Entry 7MSZ (electron microscopy, 3.10 A resolution); this record covers chains A and Q of the 55 polymer chains in the assembly.

== Chain A ==
Molecule: 23S rRNA
From: Mycobacterium tuberculosis (strain ATCC 25618 / H37Rv)
Sequence (3138 nucleotides; numbered 1 to 3138; the number before each row is that of its first residue):
     1 UUGUAAGUGUCUAAGGGCGCAUGGUGGAUGCCUUGGCAUCGAGAGCCGAU
    51 GAAGGACGUGGGAGGCUGCGAUAUGCCUCGGGGAGCUGUCAACCGAGCGU
   101 GGAUCCGAGGAUUUCCGAAUGGGGAAACCCAGCACGAGUGAUGUCGUGCU
   151 ACCCGCAUCUGAAUAUAUAGGGUGCGGGAGGGAACGCGGGGAAGUGAAAC
   201 AUCUCAGUACCCGUAGGAGGAGAAAACAAUUGUGAUUCCGCAAGUAGUGG
   251 CGAGCGAACGCGGAACAGGCUAAACCGCACGCAUGGGUAACCGGGUAGGG
   301 GUUGUGUGUGCGGGGUUGUGGGAGGAUAUGUCUCAGCGCUACCCGGCUGA
   351 GAGGCAGUCAGAAAGUGUCGUGGUUAGCGGAAGUGGCCUGGGAUGGUCUG
   401 CCGUAGACGGUGAGAGCCCGGUACGCGAAAACCCGGCACCUGCCUAGUAU
   451 CAAUUCCCGAGUAGCAGCGGGCCCGUGGAAUCCGCUGUGAAUCCGCCGGG
   501 ACCACCCGGUAAGCCUAAAUACUCCUCGAUGACCGAUAGCGGAUUAGUAC
   551 CGUGAGGGAAUGGUGAAAAGUACCCCGGGAGGGGAGUGAAAGAGUACCUG
   601 AAACCGUGUGCCUACAAUCCGUCAGAGCCUCCUUUUCCUCUCCGGAGGAG
   651 GGUGGUGAUGGCGUGCCUUUUGAAGAAUGAGCCUGCGAGUCAGGGACAUG
   701 UCGCAAGGUUAACCCGUGUGGGGUAGCCGCAGCGAAAGCGAGUCUGAAUA
   751 GGGCGACCCACACGCGCAUACGCGCGUGUGAAUAGUGGCGUGUUCUGGAC
   801 CCGAAGCGGAGUGAUCUACCCAUGGCCAGGGUGAAGCGCGGGUAAGACCG
   851 CGUGGAGGCCCGAACCCACUUAGGUUGAAGACUGAGGGGAUGAGCUGUGG
   901 GUAGGGGUGAAAGGCCAAUCAAACUCCGUGAUAGCUGGUUCUCCCCGAAA
   951 UGCAUUUAGGUGCAGCGUUGCGUGGUUCACCGCGGAGGUAGAGCUACUGG
  1001 AUGGCCGAUGGGCCCUACUAGGUUACUGACGUCAGCCAAACUCCGAAUGC
  1051 CGUGGUGUAAAGCGUGGCAGUGAGACGGCGGGGGAUAAGCUCCGUACGUC
  1101 GAAAGGGAAACAGCCCAGAUCGCCGGCUAAGGCCCCCAAGCGUGUGCUAA
  1151 GUGGGAAAGGAUGUGCAGUCGCAAAGACAACCAGGAGGUUGGCUUAGAAG
  1201 CAGCCACCCUUGAAAGAGUGCGUAAUAGCUCACUGGUCAAGUGAUUGUGC
  1251 GCCGAUAAUGUAGCGGGGCUCAAGCACACCGCCGAAGCCGCGGCACAUCC
  1301 ACCUUGUGGUGGGUGUGGGUAGGGGAGCGUCCCUCAUUCAGCGAAGCCAC
  1351 CGGGUGACCGGUGGUGGAGGGUGGGGGAGUGAGAAUGCAGGCAUGAGUAG
  1401 CGACAAGGCAAGUGAGAACCUUGCCCGCCGAAAGACCAAGGGUUCCUGGG
  1451 CCAGGCCAGUCCGCCCAGGGUGAGUCGGGACCUAAGGCGAGGCCGACAGG
  1501 CGUAGUCGAUGGACAACGGGUUGAUAUUCCCGUACCCGUGUGUGGGCGCC
  1551 CGUGACGAAUCAGCGGUACUAACCACCCAAAACCGGAUCGAUCACUCCCC
  1601 UUCGGGGGUGUGGAGUUCUGGGGCUGCGUGGGAACUUCGCUGGUAGUAGU
  1651 CAAGCGAAGGGGUGACGCAGGAAGGUAGCCGUACCAGUCAGUGGUAACAC
  1701 UGGGGCAAGCCGGUAGGGAGAGCGAUAGGCAAAUCCGUCGCUCACUAAUC
  1751 CUGAGAGGUGACGCAUAGCCGGUUGAGGCGAAUUCGGUGAUCCUCUGCUG
  1801 CCAAGAAAAGCCUCUAGCGAGCACACACACGGCCCGUACCCCAAACCGAC
  1851 ACAGGUGGUCAGGUAGAGCAUACCAAGGCGUACGAGAUAACUAUGGUUAA
  1901 GGAACUCGGCAAAAUGCCCCCGUAACUUCGGGAGAAGGGGGACCGGAAUA
  1951 UCGUGAACACCCUUGCGGUGGGAGCGGGAUCCGGUCGCAGAAACCAGUGA
  2001 GGAGCGACUGUUUACUAAAAACACAGGUCCGUGCGAAGUCGCAAGACGAU
  2051 GUAUACGGACUGACGCCUGCCCGGUGCUGGAAGGUUAAGAGGACCCGUUA
  2101 ACCCGCAAGGGUGAAGCGGAGAAUUUAAGCCCCAGUAAACGGCGGUGGUA
  2151 ACUAUAACCAUCCUAAGGUAGCGAAAUUCCUUGUCGGGUAAGUUCCGACC
  2201 UGCACGAAUGGCGUAACGACUUCUCAACUGUCUCAACCAUAGACUCGGCG
  2251 AAAUUGCACUACGAGUAAAGAUGCUCGUUACGCGCGGCAGGACGAAAAGA
  2301 CCCCGGGACCUUCACUACAACUUGGUAUUGAUGUUCGGUACGGUUUGUGU
  2351 AGGAUAGGUGGGAGACUGUGAAACCUCGACGCCAGUUGGGGCGGAGUCGU
  2401 UGUUGAAAUACCACUCUGAUCGUAUUGGGCAUCUAACCUCGAACCCUGAA
  2451 UCGGGUUUAGGGACAGUGCCUGGCGGGUAGUUUAACUGGGGCGGUUGCCU
  2501 CCUAAAAUGUAACGGAGGCGCCCAAAGGUUCCCUCAACCUGGACGGCAAU
  2551 CAGGUGGCGAGUGUAAAUGCACAAGGGAGCUUGACUGCGAGACUUACAAG
  2601 UCAAGCAGGGACGAAAGUCGGGAUUAGUGAUCCGGCACCCCCGAGUGGAA
  2651 GGGGUGUCGCUCAACGGAUAAAAGGUACCCCGGGGAUAACAGGCUGAUCU
  2701 UCCCCAAGAGUCCAUAUCGACGGGAUGGUUUGGCACCUCGAUGUCGGCUC
  2751 GUCGCAUCCUGGGGCUGGAGCAGGUCCCAAGGGUUGGGCUGUUCGCCCAU
  2801 UAAAGCGGCACGCGAGCUGGGUUUAGAACGUCGUGAGACAGUUCGGUCUC
  2851 UAUCCGCCGCGCGCGUCAGAAACUUGAGGAAACCUGUCCCUAGUACGAGA
  2901 GGACCGGGACGGACGAACCUCUGGUGCACCAGUUGUCCCGCCAGGGGCAC
  2951 CGCUGGAUAGCCACGUUCGGUCAGGAUAACCGCUGAAAGCAUCUAAGCGG
  3001 GAAACCUUCUCCAAGAUCAGGUUUCUCACCCACUUGGUGGGAUAAGGCCC
  3051 CCCGCAGAACACGGGUUCAAUAGGUCAGACCUGGAAGCUCAGUAAUGGGU
  3101 GUAGGGAACUGGUGCUAACCGGCCGAAAACUUACAACA
Unresolved in the structure: 1-4, 1013-1022, 3133-3138
Modified / non-standard residues: 5MU (5-methyluridine 5'-monophosphate) at position 2177; OMG (o2'-methylguanosine-5'-monophosphate) at position 2791
Bound ions: Mg2+ site 1: C31, G1370; Mg2+ site 2: C46, G217; Mg2+ site 3: G60, G65, U89; Mg2+ site 4 near U72 (its only coordinating residue here); Mg2+ site 5 near U120 (its only coordinating residue here); Mg2+ site 6: A162, U166; Mg2+ site 7 near A179 (its only coordinating residue here); Mg2+ site 8: G194, U2481; Mg2+ site 9: U195, U204; Mg2+ site 10: A199, C200; Mg2+ site 11 near G220 (its only coordinating residue here); Mg2+ site 12 near A224 (its only coordinating residue here); 155 more Mg2+ sites not listed
Residues lining bound ligands: N-formylmethionine (FME): G2299, A2300, C2301, A2689, U2823

== Chain Q ==
Molecule: 50S ribosomal protein L20
From: Mycobacterium tuberculosis (strain ATCC 25618 / H37Rv)
Reference sequence: P9WHC5 (RL20_MYCTU); residues 1-129 here = UniProt positions 1-129
Chain sequence (129 residues; numbered 1 to 129; the number before each row is that of its first residue):
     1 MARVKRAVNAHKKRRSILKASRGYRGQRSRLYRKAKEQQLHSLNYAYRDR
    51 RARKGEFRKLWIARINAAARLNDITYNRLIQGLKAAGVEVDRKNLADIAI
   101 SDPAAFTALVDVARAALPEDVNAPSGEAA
Unresolved in the structure: 1, 126-129

== How chain A and chain Q interact ==
Pairs across the interface (148):
  G17(A) - Arg25(Q)  hydrogen bond to the sugar
  C18(A) - Gly23(Q)  phosphate contact
  C18(A) - Tyr24(Q)  sugar contact
  C18(A) - Arg25(Q)  phosphate contact
  C18(A) - Gly26(Q)  hydrogen bond to the phosphate
  C18(A) - Arg30(Q)  salt bridge to the phosphate
  G19(A) - Arg22(Q)  phosphate contact
  G19(A) - Gly23(Q)  hydrogen bond to the phosphate
  C20(A) - Arg22(Q)  salt bridge to the phosphate
  U29(A) - Lys5(Q)  phosphate contact
  U29(A) - Ala7(Q)  sugar contact
  U29(A) - Val8(Q)  phosphate contact
  G30(A) - Lys5(Q)  salt bridge to the phosphate
  G30(A) - Val8(Q)  phosphate contact
  C533(A) - Ala2(Q)  phosphate contact
  C534(A) - Ala2(Q)  hydrogen bond to the phosphate
  C534(A) - Arg3(Q)  hydrogen bond to the phosphate
  G535(A) - Arg3(Q)  salt bridge to the phosphate
  A536(A) - Lys5(Q)  salt bridge to the phosphate
  A538(A) - Arg3(Q)  hydrogen bond to the sugar
  A603(A) - Arg30(Q)  sugar contact
  A603(A) - Leu31(Q)  phosphate contact
  C604(A) - Arg30(Q)  phosphate contact
  C620(A) - Arg25(Q)  sugar contact
  C620(A) - Arg28(Q)  salt bridge to the phosphate
  C620(A) - Gln38(Q)  hydrogen bond to the phosphate
  C620(A) - Tyr45(Q)  phosphate contact
  G621(A) - Tyr24(Q)  hydrogen bond to the phosphate
  G621(A) - Arg25(Q)  hydrogen bond to the phosphate
  G621(A) - Gln38(Q)  hydrogen bond to the sugar
  G621(A) - Ser42(Q)  hydrogen bond to the sugar
  G621(A) - Tyr45(Q)  sugar contact
  G621(A) - Arg48(Q)  base contact
  U622(A) - Tyr24(Q)  hydrogen bond to the phosphate
  U622(A) - Ser42(Q)  sugar contact
  U622(A) - Tyr45(Q)  hydrogen bond to the sugar
  U622(A) - Ala46(Q)  sugar contact
  U622(A) - Asp49(Q)  hydrogen bond to the sugar
  C623(A) - Asp49(Q)  sugar contact
  C623(A) - Arg53(Q)  sugar contact
  A624(A) - Phe57(Q)  sugar contact
  G661(A) - Asp49(Q)  hydrogen bond to the base
  G661(A) - Glu56(Q)  sugar contact
  C662(A) - Arg48(Q)  hydrogen bond to the base
  G663(A) - Tyr45(Q)  hydrogen bond to the sugar
  G663(A) - Arg48(Q)  sugar contact
  G665(A) - Glu37(Q)  hydrogen bond to the base
  G665(A) - His41(Q)  hydrogen bond to the phosphate
  C666(A) - Glu37(Q)  sugar contact
  C666(A) - His41(Q)  salt bridge to the phosphate
  A680(A) - Arg33(Q)  sugar contact
  C682(A) - Leu31(Q)  sugar contact
  C682(A) - Arg33(Q)  salt bridge to the phosphate
  C682(A) - Lys34(Q)  salt bridge to the phosphate
  C683(A) - Leu31(Q)  phosphate contact
  C683(A) - Tyr32(Q)  phosphate contact
  C683(A) - Arg33(Q)  salt bridge to the phosphate
  U684(A) - His11(Q)  phosphate contact
  U684(A) - Arg14(Q)  salt bridge to the phosphate
  G685(A) - Ala7(Q)  phosphate contact
  G685(A) - His11(Q)  salt bridge to the phosphate
  G685(A) - Arg14(Q)  salt bridge to the phosphate
  C686(A) - Lys5(Q)  phosphate contact
  C686(A) - Arg6(Q)  salt bridge to the phosphate
  G687(A) - Arg6(Q)  salt bridge to the phosphate
  A1119(A) - Tyr47(Q)  sugar contact
  A1119(A) - Arg51(Q)  sugar contact
  C1121(A) - Tyr47(Q)  hydrogen bond to the phosphate
  C1121(A) - Arg51(Q)  salt bridge to the phosphate
  G1122(A) - Tyr47(Q)  phosphate contact
  G1122(A) - Arg50(Q)  salt bridge to the phosphate
  G1122(A) - Arg51(Q)  salt bridge to the phosphate
  C1123(A) - Arg50(Q)  phosphate contact
  C1123(A) - Arg53(Q)  salt bridge to the phosphate
  C1123(A) - Lys54(Q)  salt bridge to the phosphate
  C1124(A) - Arg53(Q)  salt bridge to the phosphate
  C1124(A) - Lys54(Q)  salt bridge to the phosphate
  C1124(A) - Phe57(Q)  stacking on the base
  C1124(A) - Trp61(Q)  sugar contact
  C1124(A) - Lys93(Q)  phosphate contact
  G1125(A) - Asp91(Q)  phosphate contact
  G1125(A) - Lys93(Q)  phosphate contact
  G1126(A) - Arg58(Q)  salt bridge to the phosphate
  G1126(A) - Asp91(Q)  phosphate contact
  G1126(A) - Arg92(Q)  salt bridge to the phosphate
  C1127(A) - Arg58(Q)  salt bridge to the phosphate
  C1127(A) - Lys84(Q)  salt bridge to the phosphate
  C1127(A) - Arg92(Q)  salt bridge to the phosphate
  A1138(A) - Lys59(Q)  sugar contact
  A1138(A) - Ile62(Q)  phosphate contact
  A1139(A) - Ile62(Q)  sugar contact
  A1139(A) - Asn66(Q)  hydrogen bond to the phosphate
  A1139(A) - Tyr76(Q)  sugar contact
  G1140(A) - Asn66(Q)  hydrogen bond to the phosphate
  G1140(A) - Thr75(Q)  phosphate contact
  G1140(A) - Tyr76(Q)  phosphate contact
  G1140(A) - Asn77(Q)  hydrogen bond to the phosphate
  C1141(A) - Arg70(Q)  salt bridge to the phosphate
  G1142(A) - Asn122(Q)  base contact
  U1143(A) - Asn122(Q)  sugar contact
  C1279(A) - Asn122(Q)  hydrogen bond to the sugar
  C1279(A) - Ala123(Q)  sugar contact
  C1279(A) - Pro124(Q)  phosphate contact
  C1280(A) - Arg78(Q)  hydrogen bond to the sugar
  C1280(A) - Val121(Q)  hydrogen bond to the sugar
  C1280(A) - Asn122(Q)  sugar contact
  C1280(A) - Ala123(Q)  sugar contact
  C1280(A) - Pro124(Q)  phosphate contact
  C1280(A) - Ser125(Q)  phosphate contact
  G1281(A) - Asn77(Q)  hydrogen bond to the sugar
  G1281(A) - Arg78(Q)  sugar contact
  G1281(A) - Gln81(Q)  hydrogen bond to the sugar
  C1282(A) - Tyr76(Q)  sugar contact
  C1282(A) - Asn77(Q)  sugar contact
  C1283(A) - Arg58(Q)  salt bridge to the phosphate
  C1283(A) - Ile62(Q)  phosphate contact
  C1283(A) - Tyr76(Q)  phosphate contact
  C1283(A) - Arg92(Q)  salt bridge to the phosphate
  G1284(A) - Arg58(Q)  salt bridge to the phosphate
  A1286(A) - Arg48(Q)  base contact
  A1286(A) - Arg51(Q)  phosphate contact
  G1329(A) - Asn9(Q)  hydrogen bond to the sugar
  G1329(A) - Lys12(Q)  hydrogen bond to the phosphate
  U1330(A) - Val4(Q)  base contact
  C1331(A) - Val4(Q)  sugar contact
  C1347(A) - Arg15(Q)  salt bridge to the phosphate
  C1348(A) - Arg15(Q)  salt bridge to the phosphate
  C1350(A) - Arg22(Q)  salt bridge to the phosphate
  C1359(A) - Lys12(Q)  salt bridge to the phosphate
  G1377(A) - Ala2(Q)  base contact
  G1379(A) - Ala2(Q)  sugar contact
  G1379(A) - Arg3(Q)  sugar contact
  G1379(A) - Val4(Q)  hydrogen bond to the sugar
  G1381(A) - Arg6(Q)  sugar contact
  G1381(A) - Asn9(Q)  base contact
  A1382(A) - Arg6(Q)  salt bridge to the phosphate
  A1382(A) - Ala10(Q)  phosphate contact
  A1382(A) - Lys13(Q)  salt bridge to the phosphate
  G1383(A) - Tyr32(Q)  phosphate contact
  G1383(A) - Arg33(Q)  hydrogen bond to the sugar
  G1383(A) - Lys36(Q)  hydrogen bond to the base
  G1383(A) - Glu37(Q)  hydrogen bond to the base
  G2256(A) - Lys34(Q)  sugar contact
  C2257(A) - Gln27(Q)  hydrogen bond to the phosphate
  C2257(A) - Arg28(Q)  hydrogen bond to the sugar
  A2258(A) - Gly26(Q)  phosphate contact
  A2258(A) - Gln27(Q)  hydrogen bond to the phosphate
  C2259(A) - Arg25(Q)  salt bridge to the phosphate
Other interface residues (no listed pair), chain A (76 interface residues in all): C619, U656, G681, C941, G1346, A1349, C1358, A1378, U1380
Other interface residues (no listed pair), chain Q (67 interface residues in all): Lys19, Ser21, Ser29, Ala63, Ile80

== Overview ==
76 residues of chain A face 67 of chain Q across their interface; the contacts include 37 hydrogen bonds, 38
salt bridges and 1 aromatic stacking contact. Polar contacts include G661(A)-Asp49(Q), C662(A)-Arg48(Q) and
G665(A)-Glu37(Q). Ligands of chain A: N-formylmethionine.
Here chain A is 23S rRNA and chain Q is 50S ribosomal protein L20, both from Mycobacterium tuberculosis
(strain ATCC 25618 / H37Rv). Entry 7MSZ (Mtb 70SIC in complex with MtbEttA at Trans_R1 state) was determined
by electron microscopy together with 7MSC, 7MSH, 7MSM, 7MT2, 7MT3 and 7MT7 from the same study.
